8E8R - chains H and L of the 6 polymer chains in the assembly; structure by electron microscopy, 2.66 A resolution.

[Chain H]
Molecule: 9H2 Fab heavy chain
Source organism: Homo sapiens
Notes: antibody fragment or engineered binder
Amino-acid sequence (126 residues; each row starts with the number of its first residue):
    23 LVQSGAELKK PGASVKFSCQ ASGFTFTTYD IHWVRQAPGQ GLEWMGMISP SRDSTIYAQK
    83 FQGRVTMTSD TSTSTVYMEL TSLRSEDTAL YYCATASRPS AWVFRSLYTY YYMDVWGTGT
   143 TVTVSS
Disulfides: Cys-41/Cys-115

[Chain L]
Molecule: 9H2 Fab light chain
Source organism: Homo sapiens
Notes: antibody fragment or engineered binder
Amino-acid sequence (110 residues; each row starts with the number of its first residue):
    20 QSALTQPASV SGSPGQSITI SCTGTITDIG YYNYVSWYQQ HPGKAPKLII FDVTNRPSGV
    80 SDRFSGSKSG NTASLTISGL QAEDEGDYYC FSHRSNNIRV FGGGTKLTVL
Disordered / not traced: 20
Disulfides: Cys-41/Cys-109

[Chain H / chain L interface]
Contacting residue pairs - 48 pairs, chain H then chain L:
  His-54(H) / Arg-118(L)
  Val-56(H) / Phe-120(L)  hydrophobic
  Gln-58(H) / Gln-59(L)  hydrogen bond
  Gln-58(H) / Tyr-108(L)  hydrogen bond
  Gly-63(H) / Tyr-108(L)
  Leu-64(H) / Gln-59(L)
  Leu-64(H) / Tyr-108(L)
  Leu-64(H) / Phe-120(L)  hydrophobic
  Trp-66(H) / Ile-117(L)  hydrophobic
  Trp-66(H) / Arg-118(L)
  Met-69(H) / Arg-118(L)
  Ile-78(H) / Asn-116(L)
  Tyr-114(H) / Gln-59(L)  hydrogen bond
  Tyr-114(H) / Lys-63(L)  hydrogen bond (side chain-backbone)
  Tyr-114(H) / Ala-64(L)  hydrophobic
  Tyr-114(H) / Pro-65(L)
  Arg-120(H) / Leu-67(L)
  Arg-120(H) / Phe-70(L)
  Arg-120(H) / Pro-76(L)
  Pro-121(H) / Phe-70(L)
  Ser-122(H) / Tyr-53(L)
  Ser-122(H) / Asp-71(L)  hydrogen bond
  Ala-123(H) / Asp-71(L)  hydrogen bond (backbone-side chain)
  Trp-124(H) / Asn-52(L)
  Trp-124(H) / Tyr-53(L)  hydrogen bond (backbone-side chain)
  Trp-124(H) / Asp-71(L)
  Val-125(H) / Tyr-53(L)  hydrogen bond (backbone-side chain)
  Phe-126(H) / Tyr-53(L)  hydrogen bond (backbone-side chain)
  Phe-126(H) / His-112(L)
  Phe-126(H) / Asn-116(L)
  Arg-127(H) / Asn-116(L)
  Tyr-132(H) / Tyr-53(L)  hydrophobic
  Tyr-132(H) / Phe-110(L)
  Tyr-132(H) / His-112(L)
  Tyr-132(H) / Arg-118(L)
  Tyr-134(H) / Asn-52(L)
  Tyr-134(H) / Tyr-53(L)
  Tyr-134(H) / Ser-55(L)
  Tyr-134(H) / Tyr-57(L)
  Tyr-134(H) / Phe-70(L)  hydrogen bond (side chain-backbone)
  Tyr-134(H) / Asp-71(L)  hydrogen bond
  Met-135(H) / Tyr-57(L)  hydrogen bond (backbone-side chain)
  Met-135(H) / Leu-67(L)
  Met-135(H) / Phe-120(L)  hydrophobic
  Trp-138(H) / Tyr-57(L)
  Trp-138(H) / Ala-64(L)  hydrophobic
  Trp-138(H) / Pro-65(L)  hydrogen bond (side chain-backbone)
  Gly-139(H) / Ala-64(L)
Other interface residues (no listed pair), chain H (25 interface residues in all): Gln-62, Glu-65, Asp-136
Other interface residues (no listed pair), chain L (22 interface residues in all): Val-54, Ser-77, Gly-122

[Summary]
The interface between chain H and chain L involves 25 residues on one side and 22 on the other, with 13
hydrogen bonds. Polar pairs include Gln-58(H)/Gln-59(L), Gln-58(H)/Tyr-108(L) and Tyr-114(H)/Gln-59(L).
Chain H is 9H2 Fab heavy chain and chain L is 9H2 Fab light chain, both from Homo sapiens; the structure, 9H2
Fab-Sabin poliovirus 3 complex, was determined by electron microscopy together with 8E8L, 8E8S, 8E8X, 8E8Y and
8E8Z from the same study.
